Entry 5QJ2 (X-ray diffraction, 2.82 A resolution); this record covers chains A and B.

Chain A:
Protein: Myeloperoxidase
Source organism: Homo sapiens
Notes: EC 1.11.2.2
UniProtKB: P05164 (PERM_HUMAN); residues 1-105 here correspond to UniProt positions 167-271 (UniProt number = residue number + 166)
Chain sequence (105 residues; numbered 1 to 105; the number before each row is that of its first residue):
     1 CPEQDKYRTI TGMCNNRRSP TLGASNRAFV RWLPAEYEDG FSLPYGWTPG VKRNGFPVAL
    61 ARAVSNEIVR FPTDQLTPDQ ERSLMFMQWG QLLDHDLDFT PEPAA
Disordered / not traced: 104-105
UniProt features mapped onto this chain:
  - active site: H95 (Proton acceptor)
  - binding site (heme b): D94
  - binding site (Ca(2+)): D96
Bound ions: Ca2+: D96 (shared with T168(B), F170(B), D172(B), S174(B) of chain B)
Small-molecule neighbours:
  - heme (HEM): M87, G90, Q91, D94, D98, F99, T100, E102
  - JXS (7-{[3-(1-methyl-1H-pyrazol-3-yl)phenyl]methoxy}-1H-[1,2,3]triazolo[4,5-b]pyridin-5-amine): Q91, H95, F99

Chain B:
Protein: Myeloperoxidase
Source organism: Homo sapiens
Notes: EC 1.11.2.2
UniProtKB: P05164 (PERM_HUMAN); residues 112-578 here correspond to UniProt positions 278-744 (UniProt number = residue number + 166)
Chain sequence (467 residues; each row starts with the number of its first residue):
   112 AVNCETSCVQ QPPCFPLKIP PNDPRIKNQA DCIPFFRSCP ACPGSNITIR NQINALTSFV
   172 DASMVYGSEE PLARNLRNMS NQLGLLAVNQ RFQDNGRALL PFDNLHDDPC LLTNRSARIP
   232 CFLAGDTRSS EMPELTSMHT LLLREHNRLA TELKSLNPRW DGERLYQEAR KIVGAMVQII
   292 TYRDYLPLVL GPTAMRKYLP TYRSYNDSVD PRIANVFTNA FRYGHTLIQP FMFRLDNRYQ
   352 PMEPNPRVPL SRVFFASWRV VLEGGIDPIL RGLMATPAKL NRQNQIAVDE IRERLFEQVM
   412 RIGLDLPALN MQRSRDHGLP GYNAWRRFCG LPQPETVGQL GTVLRNLKLA RKLMEQYGTP
   472 NNIDIWMGGV SEPLKRKGRV GPLLACIIGT QFRKLRDGDR FWWENEGVFS MQQRQALAQI
   532 SLPRIICDNT GITTVSKNNI FMSNSYPRDF VNCSTLPALN LASWREA
Disordered / not traced: 112, 578
Construct notes: conflict A112 (Gly278 in P05164)
UniProt features mapped onto this chain:
  - binding site (Ca(2+)): T168, F170, D172, S174
  - binding site (heme b): E242, M243, H336
  - site: R239 (Transition state stabilizer)
  - modified residue: C150 (Cysteine sulfenic acid (-SOH))
  - glycosylation (N-linked (GlcNAc...) asparagine): N157, N189, N225, N317, N563
Disulfide bonds: C115-C125, C119-C143, C221-C232, C440-C497
Bound ions: Ca2+: T168, F170, D172, S174 (shared with D96(A) of chain A); heme Fe near H336 (its only coordinating residue here)
Small-molecule neighbours:
  - beta-D-mannopyranose (BMA): Y309, F439, C440, G441, C497, T501
  - heme (HEM): R239, E242, M243, Y296, T329, F332, R333, G335, H336, I339, F365, L406, F407, L417, L420, R424
  - JXS (7-{[3-(1-methyl-1H-pyrazol-3-yl)phenyl]methoxy}-1H-[1,2,3]triazolo[4,5-b]pyridin-5-amine): T238, R239, E242, F366, F407
  - alpha-D-mannopyranose (MAN): F439, T501, K505
  - N-acetylglucosamine (NAG; 2-acetamido-2-deoxy-beta-D-glucopyranose), molecule 1: N189, N192, L194, L196, L197, A198, V199, Q201
  - N-acetylglucosamine (NAG), molecule 2: N225, S227, A228, W369
  - N-acetylglucosamine (NAG), molecule 3: N317, S319, V320
  - N-acetylglucosamine (NAG), molecule 4: A435, R438, F439, G441
  - N-acetylglucosamine (NAG), molecule 5: T545, F561, V562, N563

Interface between chain A and chain B:
Pairs across the interface (304; chain A residue first):
  D5(A) - R511(B)  salt bridge
  D5(A) - F512(B)
  K6(A) - K282(B)  hydrogen bond (backbone-side chain)
  Y7(A) - R275(B)  hydrogen bond
  Y7(A) - Q278(B)
  Y7(A) - E279(B)  hydrogen bond
  Y7(A) - K282(B)
  Y7(A) - F512(B)
  R8(A) - F170(B)
  R8(A) - V171(B)
  R8(A) - D172(B)
  R8(A) - R281(B)  hydrogen bond (backbone-side chain)
  R8(A) - Q289(B)
  R8(A) - D510(B)  salt bridge
  R8(A) - F512(B)  hydrogen bond (side chain-backbone)
  T9(A) - R281(B)  hydrogen bond (backbone-side chain)
  I10(A) - T168(B)
  I10(A) - G178(B)
  I10(A) - S179(B)
  I10(A) - E180(B)
  I10(A) - E181(B)
  I10(A) - A184(B)  hydrophobic
  I10(A) - Y277(B)
  I10(A) - R281(B)
  T11(A) - T168(B)
  T11(A) - S179(B)
  G12(A) - T168(B)
  G12(A) - F170(B)
  C14(A) - R511(B)  hydrogen bond (backbone-side chain)
  N15(A) - F170(B)
  N15(A) - Y316(B)  hydrogen bond (backbone-side chain)
  N15(A) - G509(B)
  N15(A) - D510(B)
  N15(A) - R511(B)  hydrogen bond (backbone-side chain)
  N15(A) - F512(B)
  N16(A) - Y316(B)
  N16(A) - D318(B)  hydrogen bond (side chain-backbone)
  R17(A) - R511(B)
  R18(A) - D318(B)  salt bridge
  R18(A) - S319(B)  hydrogen bond
  L22(A) - F170(B)
  L22(A) - D321(B)
  L22(A) - P322(B)
  L22(A) - R323(B)
  G23(A) - T168(B)
  G23(A) - S169(B)  hydrogen bond (backbone-backbone)
  G23(A) - F170(B)
  G23(A) - P322(B)
  G23(A) - R323(B)
  S25(A) - N165(B)
  S25(A) - A166(B)
  S25(A) - L167(B)
  S25(A) - S179(B)  hydrogen bond (side chain-backbone)
  N26(A) - I164(B)
  N26(A) - N165(B)  hydrogen bond (backbone-backbone)
  N26(A) - A166(B)
  N26(A) - E180(B)  hydrogen bond
  R27(A) - I164(B)
  R27(A) - N165(B)  hydrogen bond (backbone-backbone)
  A28(A) - A152(B)  hydrophobic
  A28(A) - Q163(B)
  A28(A) - R323(B)
  F29(A) - N162(B)  hydrogen bond (backbone-side chain)
  F29(A) - Q163(B)  hydrogen bond (backbone-backbone)
  F29(A) - I164(B)
  F29(A) - N165(B)
  F29(A) - I324(B)
  F29(A) - N326(B)
  F29(A) - T329(B)
  V30(A) - D321(B)
  V30(A) - R323(B)
  V30(A) - I324(B)  hydrogen bond (backbone-backbone)
  V30(A) - A325(B)
  V30(A) - N326(B)  hydrogen bond (backbone-backbone)
  R31(A) - R161(B)  hydrogen bond (side chain-backbone)
  R31(A) - N162(B)
  R31(A) - Q163(B)
  R31(A) - N326(B)
  R31(A) - H428(B)  hydrogen bond (side chain-backbone)
  R31(A) - L430(B)
  W32(A) - A325(B)  hydrophobic
  W32(A) - V327(B)  hydrophobic
  W32(A) - W436(B)  hydrophobic
  W32(A) - F439(B)
  W32(A) - I498(B)
  W32(A) - T501(B)
  W32(A) - Q502(B)
  W32(A) - K505(B)
  L33(A) - P431(B)  hydrophobic
  L33(A) - A435(B)
  L33(A) - W436(B)  hydrophobic
  L33(A) - F439(B)  hydrophobic
  P34(A) - P431(B)
  A35(A) - I160(B)  hydrophobic
  A35(A) - G429(B)
  E36(A) - G429(B)  hydrogen bond (backbone-backbone)
  E36(A) - P431(B)
  Y37(A) - R148(B)
  Y37(A) - I160(B)  hydrophobic
  Y37(A) - R161(B)  hydrogen bond (side chain-backbone)
  Y37(A) - D427(B)
  Y37(A) - H428(B)  hydrogen bond (side chain-backbone)
  Y37(A) - G429(B)
  G40(A) - I160(B)
  F41(A) - N157(B)
  F41(A) - I160(B)
  F41(A) - R161(B)  hydrogen bond (backbone-backbone)
  S42(A) - R148(B)  hydrogen bond (backbone-side chain)
  S42(A) - R161(B)
  P44(A) - F126(B)  hydrophobic
  P44(A) - R148(B)
  P44(A) - R426(B)
  P44(A) - D427(B)
  Y45(A) - F126(B)
  Y45(A) - R426(B)
  W47(A) - Q121(B)
  W47(A) - C125(B)
  W47(A) - F126(B)  hydrophobic
  R53(A) - L430(B)  hydrogen bond (side chain-backbone)
  R53(A) - P431(B)
  R53(A) - G432(B)
  R53(A) - N473(B)  hydrogen bond (backbone-side chain)
  N54(A) - N472(B)
  N54(A) - N473(B)
  F56(A) - Y468(B)
  F56(A) - G469(B)
  F56(A) - T470(B)
  F56(A) - N473(B)
  V58(A) - R426(B)
  A59(A) - R426(B)  hydrogen bond (backbone-side chain)
  A59(A) - Q467(B)
  L60(A) - K129(B)
  L60(A) - P131(B)  hydrophobic
  A61(A) - L128(B)  hydrophobic
  A61(A) - A419(B)
  A61(A) - M422(B)
  A61(A) - R426(B)
  R62(A) - K129(B)
  R62(A) - P131(B)
  R62(A) - D134(B)  salt bridge
  R62(A) - R136(B)
  R62(A) - I144(B)
  R62(A) - R403(B)  hydrogen bond (side chain-backbone)
  R62(A) - E404(B)  salt bridge
  R62(A) - D416(B)  salt bridge
  R62(A) - A419(B)
  A63(A) - P131(B)
  A63(A) - Q467(B)
  V64(A) - M422(B)  hydrophobic
  V64(A) - Q467(B)
  V64(A) - Y468(B)
  V64(A) - M478(B)  hydrophobic
  S65(A) - R403(B)  hydrogen bond
  S65(A) - D416(B)  hydrogen bond
  S65(A) - M422(B)
  N66(A) - P131(B)
  N66(A) - D134(B)  hydrogen bond
  N66(A) - P135(B)
  N66(A) - R403(B)  hydrogen bond
  E67(A) - Q467(B)
  I68(A) - I397(B)
  I68(A) - L460(B)  hydrophobic
  I68(A) - L464(B)  hydrophobic
  I68(A) - Q467(B)
  I68(A) - M478(B)  hydrophobic
  V69(A) - A398(B)
  V69(A) - P418(B)  hydrophobic
  V69(A) - M478(B)  hydrophobic
  R70(A) - P135(B)
  R70(A) - D400(B)  salt bridge
  R70(A) - R403(B)
  F71(A) - K390(B)
  F71(A) - N395(B)
  F71(A) - Q396(B)
  F71(A) - A398(B)
  T73(A) - P341(B)
  Q75(A) - Q396(B)  hydrogen bond (backbone-side chain)
  L76(A) - Q340(B)
  L76(A) - P341(B)
  L76(A) - K390(B)
  L76(A) - V399(B)  hydrophobic
  T77(A) - L391(B)  hydrogen bond (backbone-backbone)
  T77(A) - R393(B)  hydrogen bond
  T77(A) - Q396(B)  hydrogen bond
  P78(A) - P388(B)  hydrophobic
  P78(A) - A389(B)
  D79(A) - P388(B)
  D79(A) - A389(B)  hydrogen bond (backbone-backbone)
  D79(A) - L391(B)
  D79(A) - R490(B)  salt bridge
  D79(A) - N555(B)  hydrogen bond (backbone-side chain)
  Q80(A) - N555(B)  hydrogen bond (backbone-side chain)
  E81(A) - R490(B)
  E81(A) - M553(B)
  R82(A) - L299(B)  hydrogen bond (side chain-backbone)
  R82(A) - P388(B)
  R82(A) - A389(B)  hydrogen bond (backbone-backbone)
  R82(A) - K488(B)  hydrogen bond (side chain-backbone)
  R82(A) - G489(B)
  R82(A) - R490(B)
  R82(A) - F552(B)
  R82(A) - M553(B)  hydrogen bond (backbone-backbone)
  R82(A) - N555(B)  hydrogen bond (backbone-side chain)
  S83(A) - L384(B)
  S83(A) - M385(B)
  S83(A) - T387(B)
  S83(A) - A389(B)
  S83(A) - I551(B)  hydrogen bond (side chain-backbone)
  S83(A) - F552(B)  hydrogen bond (backbone-backbone)
  S83(A) - M553(B)
  S83(A) - S554(B)
  S83(A) - N555(B)
  L84(A) - L338(B)
  L84(A) - Q340(B)
  L84(A) - F344(B)  hydrophobic
  L84(A) - L384(B)  hydrogen bond (backbone-backbone)
  L84(A) - T387(B)  hydrogen bond (backbone-backbone)
  L84(A) - P388(B)
  L84(A) - A389(B)
  M85(A) - M249(B)  hydrophobic
  M85(A) - L381(B)  hydrophobic
  M85(A) - L384(B)  hydrogen bond (backbone-backbone)
  M85(A) - I537(B)  hydrophobic
  M85(A) - I551(B)  hydrophobic
  M85(A) - F552(B)
  F86(A) - Y296(B)
  F86(A) - L299(B)
  F86(A) - V300(B)  hydrophobic
  F86(A) - Y334(B)
  F86(A) - L338(B)  hydrophobic
  F86(A) - F552(B)  hydrophobic
  M87(A) - G335(B)
  M87(A) - L338(B)
  Q88(A) - M243(B)
  Q88(A) - E245(B)
  Q88(A) - L246(B)
  Q88(A) - M249(B)
  Q88(A) - L384(B)
  W89(A) - M249(B)  hydrophobic
  W89(A) - V288(B)
  W89(A) - I291(B)  hydrophobic
  W89(A) - T292(B)  hydrogen bond
  W89(A) - Y296(B)
  W89(A) - F552(B)  hydrophobic
  G90(A) - Y296(B)
  G90(A) - F332(B)
  Q91(A) - E242(B)  hydrogen bond
  Q91(A) - M243(B)
  Q91(A) - L246(B)
  L92(A) - M175(B)
  L92(A) - L246(B)  hydrophobic
  L92(A) - M249(B)  hydrophobic
  L92(A) - H250(B)
  L92(A) - L253(B)  hydrophobic
  L93(A) - T292(B)
  L93(A) - Y296(B)  hydrophobic
  L93(A) - F503(B)  hydrophobic
  D94(A) - F332(B)
  H95(A) - L167(B)
  H95(A) - M175(B)
  H95(A) - D237(B)  salt bridge
  H95(A) - R239(B)
  H95(A) - L246(B)
  D96(A) - T168(B)
  D96(A) - F170(B)
  D96(A) - V171(B)
  D96(A) - D172(B)
  D96(A) - A173(B)  hydrogen bond (side chain-backbone)
  D96(A) - S174(B)  hydrogen bond (side chain-backbone)
  D96(A) - M175(B)
  D96(A) - V288(B)
  L97(A) - N165(B)  hydrogen bond (backbone-side chain)
  L97(A) - L167(B)
  L97(A) - S169(B)
  L97(A) - V171(B)  hydrophobic
  L97(A) - I324(B)
  L97(A) - F328(B)  hydrophobic
  L97(A) - F503(B)  hydrophobic
  L97(A) - L506(B)  hydrophobic
  D98(A) - N165(B)
  D98(A) - L167(B)
  D98(A) - R239(B)  hydrogen bond (backbone-side chain)
  D98(A) - F328(B)
  D98(A) - T329(B)
  F99(A) - I164(B)
  F99(A) - N165(B)  hydrogen bond (backbone-side chain)
  F99(A) - A166(B)  hydrogen bond (backbone-backbone)
  F99(A) - L167(B)
  F99(A) - T238(B)
  F99(A) - R239(B)
  T100(A) - S149(B)
  T100(A) - Q163(B)
  T100(A) - I164(B)
  T100(A) - H428(B)
  P101(A) - S149(B)
  P101(A) - C150(B)  hydrogen bond (backbone-backbone)
  P101(A) - I164(B)
  E102(A) - F147(B)
  E102(A) - C150(B)
  E102(A) - R424(B)  salt bridge
  P103(A) - P124(B)  hydrophobic
  P103(A) - F147(B)
  P103(A) - R148(B)
  P103(A) - C150(B)
Interface residues without a listed pair, chain A (85 interface residues in all): A24, L43, G46, P57
Interface residues without a listed pair, chain B (152 interface residues in all): P123, I130, I137, T159, Y177, I339, Q423, K463, W477, S482, W513, L533

Overview:
Chain A and chain B form an interface of 85 and 152 residues respectively; the contacts include 61 hydrogen
bonds and 10 salt bridges. Among the polar pairs are D5(A)-R511(B), R8(A)-D510(B) and R18(A)-D318(B). Heme and
compound JXS are bound between chain A and chain B.
Here chain A is Myeloperoxidase and chain B is Myeloperoxidase, both from Homo sapiens. Entry 5QJ2 (Crystal
structure of myeloperoxidase subform C (mpo) omplex with compound-20 aka 7-((3-(1-methyl-1H-pyrazol-3-
yl)benzyl)oxy)- 1H-[1,2,3]triazolo[4,5-b]pyridin-5-amine) was determined by X-ray diffraction (same
publication as 5QJ3).
